PDB entry 4BHI | X-ray diffraction, 2.15 A resolution | chain A

[Chain A]
Molecule: Gamma-butyrobetaine dioxygenase
Organism: Homo sapiens
Notes: EC 1.14.11.1
UniProt: O75936 (BODG_HUMAN); residues 1-387 here = UniProt positions 1-387
Amino-acid sequence (387 residues; row label = number of the first residue in the row):
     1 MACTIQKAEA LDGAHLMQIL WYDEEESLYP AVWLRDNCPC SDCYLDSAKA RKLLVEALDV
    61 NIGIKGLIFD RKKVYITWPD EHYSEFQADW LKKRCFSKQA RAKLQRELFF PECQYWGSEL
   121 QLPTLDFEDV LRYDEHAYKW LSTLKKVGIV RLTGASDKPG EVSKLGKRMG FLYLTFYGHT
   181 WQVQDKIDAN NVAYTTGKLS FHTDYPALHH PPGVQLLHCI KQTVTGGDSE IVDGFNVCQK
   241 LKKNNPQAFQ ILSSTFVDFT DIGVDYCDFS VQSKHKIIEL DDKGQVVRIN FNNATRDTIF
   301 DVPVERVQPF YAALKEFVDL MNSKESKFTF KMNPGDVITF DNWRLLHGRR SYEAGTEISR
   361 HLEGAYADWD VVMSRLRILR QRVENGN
Not modelled in the structure: 386-387
Metal / ion sites: Zn2+ site 1: Cys-38, Cys-40, Cys-43, His-82; Zn2+ site 2: His-202, Asp-204, His-347 (together with N-oxalylglycine)
Small-molecule neighbours:
  - N-oxalylglycine (OGA): Val-183, Ala-193, Leu-199, His-202, Asp-204, Leu-217, His-347, Arg-349, Arg-360, Leu-362
  - RUJ (3-(1,1,1,2-tetramethylhydrazin-1-ium-2-yl)propanoate): Tyr-177, Trp-181, Asn-191, Ala-193, Tyr-194, Thr-203, Asp-204, Tyr-205, Pro-206, Asn-292, Thr-295, Tyr-366
Curated features (UniProtKB/Swiss-Prot):
  - binding site (Zn(2+)): Cys-38, Cys-40, Cys-43, His-82
  - binding site (Fe cation): His-202, Asp-204, His-347
  - modified residue: Ser-351 (Phosphoserine)

[Overview]
Chain A binds N-oxalylglycine and compound RUJ. Cys-38, Cys-40, Cys-43 and His-82 coordinate Zn2+ site 1.
His-202, Asp-204 and His-347 form the Zn2+ site 2. Curated annotation (UniProt) lists 4 Zn2+-binding residues
and 3 Fe cation-binding residues.
Chain A is Gamma-butyrobetaine dioxygenase (Homo sapiens); the structure, Three dimensional structure of human
gamma-butyrobetaine hydroxylase in complex with 3-(1,1,1,2-Tetramethylhydrazin-1-ium-2-yl)propanoate, was
determined by X-ray diffraction together with 4BG1, 4BGK, 4BGM, 4BHF and 4C5W from the same study.
